7MZ8 - chains A and P of the 4 polymer chains in the assembly; structure by X-ray diffraction, 2.60 A resolution.

== Chain A ==
Molecule: DNA polymerase beta
Source organism: Homo sapiens
Notes: EC 2.7.7.7, 4.2.99.-
UniProt: P06746 (DPOLB_HUMAN); residues 7-335 here = UniProt positions 7-335
Amino-acid sequence (329 residues; numbered 7 to 335; the number before each row is that of its first residue):
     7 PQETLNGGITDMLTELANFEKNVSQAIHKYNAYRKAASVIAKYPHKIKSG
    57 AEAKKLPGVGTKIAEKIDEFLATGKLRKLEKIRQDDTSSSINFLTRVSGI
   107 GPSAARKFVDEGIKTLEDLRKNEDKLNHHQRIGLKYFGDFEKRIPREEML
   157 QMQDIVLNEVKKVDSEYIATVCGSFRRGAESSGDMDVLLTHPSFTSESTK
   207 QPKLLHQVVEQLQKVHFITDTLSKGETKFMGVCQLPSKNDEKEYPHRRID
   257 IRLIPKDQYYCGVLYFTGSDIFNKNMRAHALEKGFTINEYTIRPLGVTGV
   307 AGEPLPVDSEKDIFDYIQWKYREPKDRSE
Unresolved in the structure: 205-206
Bound ions: Na+ site 1: Lys60, Leu62, Val65 (shared with 1 residue of chain D); Na+ site 2: Thr101, Val103, Ile106 (shared with DG9(P) of chain P); Mg2+: Asp190, Asp192 (together with 0KX)
Residues lining bound ligands: 0KX (2'-deoxy-5'-O-[(R)-hydroxy{[(R)-hydroxy(phosphonooxy)phosphoryl]amino}phosphoryl]cytidine): Arg149, Gly179, Ser180, Arg183, Ser188, Gly189, Asp190, Asp192, Tyr271, Phe272, Thr273, Gly274, Ser275, Asp276, Asn279
Curated features (UniProtKB/Swiss-Prot):
  - region: Arg183 to Asp192 (DNA-binding)
  - active site: Lys72 (Nucleophile)
  - binding site (K(+)): Lys60, Leu62, Val65, Thr101, Val103, Ile106
  - binding site (Na(+)): Lys60, Leu62, Val65, Thr101, Val103, Ile106
  - binding site (dATP): Arg149, Ser180, Arg183, Gly189, Asp190
  - binding site (dCTP): Arg149, Ser180, Arg183, Gly189, Asp190
  - binding site (dGTP): Arg149, Ser180, Arg183, Gly189, Asp190, Asp192
  - binding site (dTTP): Arg149, Ser180, Arg183, Gly189, Asp190
  - binding site (Mg(2+)): Asp190, Asp192, Asp256
  - modified residue: Lys72 (N6-acetyllysine), Arg83 (Omega-N-methylarginine), Arg152 (Omega-N-methylarginine)
  - cross-link (Glycyl lysine isopeptide (Lys-Gly)): Lys41 (interchain with G-Cter in ubiquitin), Lys61 (interchain with G-Cter in ubiquitin), Lys81 (interchain with G-Cter in ubiquitin)
  - natural variant: Leu22 (L22P: Found in a gastric cancer sample; uncertain significance), Tyr39 (Y39C: Found in a gastric cancer sample; uncertain significance), Gly118 (G118V: Decreased DNA-directed DNA polymerase activity), Arg137 (R137Q: Decreased function in base-excision repair), Arg149 (R149I: Decreased DNA-directed DNA polymerase activity), Asp160 (D160N: Found in a gastric cancer sample; uncertain significance), Cys239 (C239R: Found in a gastric cancer sample; uncertain significance), Lys289 (K289M: Found in a colon cancer sample; uncertain significance), Asn294 (N294D: Found in a gastric cancer sample; uncertain significance), Glu295 (E295K: Found in a gastric cancer sample; uncertain significance)
  - mutagenesis: Phe25 (F25W: No effect on 5'-dRP lyase activity. Decreased ssDNA binding), His34 (H34G: Decreased 5'-dRP lyase activity. Decreased ssDNA binding), Lys35 (K35A: Decreased 5'-dRP lyase activity. Decreased ssDNA binding. Loss of 5'-dRP lyase activity; when associated with A-68 and A-72. Decreased ssDNA binding; when associated with A-68 and A-72 ...), Tyr39 (Y39F: No effect on 5'-dRP lyase activity; Y39Q: Abolishes DNA polymerase and 5'-dRP lyase activity), Lys41 (K41R: Abolishes ubiquitination; when associated with R-61 and R-81), Lys60 (K60A: Decreased 5'-dRP lyase activity. Decreased ssDNA binding), Lys61 (K61R: Abolishes ubiquitination; when associated with R-41 and R-81), Lys68 (K68A: No effect on 5'-dRP lyase activity. Decreased ssDNA binding. Loss of 5'-dRP lyase activity; when associated with A-35 and A-72. Decreased ssDNA binding; when associated with A-35 and A-72 ...), Glu71 (E71Q: No effect on 5'-dRP lyase activity. No effect on structure shown by circular dichroism. No effect on ssDNA binding), Lys72 (K72A: Severely reduced 5'-dRP lyase activity. Does not affect ssDNA binding. Loss of 5'-dRP lyase activity; when associated with A-35 and A-68. Decreased ssDNA binding ...), Glu75 (E75A: Slightly decreased 5'-dRP lyase activity. Decreased ssDNA binding. No effect on structure shown by circular dichroism), Lys81 (K81R: Abolishes ubiquitination; when associated with R-41 and R-61), 5 further mutagenesis entries in UniProt

== Chain P ==
Molecule: 10-nt DNA strand
Sequence (10 nucleotides; row label = number of the first residue in the row):
     1 GCTGATGCGT
Bound ions: Na+: DG9 (shared with Thr101(A), Val103(A), Ile106(A) of chain A)

== Chain A / chain P interface ==
Residue-residue contacts - 13 pairs, chain A then chain P:
  Val103(A) - DG9(P)  phosphate contact
  Ser104(A) - DG9(P)  phosphate contact
  Gly105(A) - DC8(P)  phosphate contact
  Gly105(A) - DG9(P)  hydrogen bond to the phosphate
  Ile106(A) - DG9(P)  hydrogen bond to the phosphate
  Gly107(A) - DC8(P)  hydrogen bond to the phosphate
  Gly107(A) - DG9(P)  phosphate contact
  Pro108(A) - DC8(P)  phosphate contact
  Ser109(A) - DG7(P)  phosphate contact
  Ser109(A) - DC8(P)  hydrogen bond to the phosphate
  Ala110(A) - DC8(P)  hydrogen bond to the phosphate
  His135(A) - DG9(P)  sugar contact
  Arg254(A) - DT10(P)  salt bridge to the phosphate
Interface residues without a listed pair, chain A (13 interface residues in all): Thr101, Met236, Asp256

== In short ==
13 residues of chain A and 4 residues of chain P are in contact, with 5 hydrogen bonds and 1 salt bridge.
Among the polar pairs are Gly105(A)-DG9(P), Ile106(A)-DG9(P) and Gly107(A)-DC8(P). Chain A binds compound 0KX.
Chain A is DNA polymerase beta (Homo sapiens) and chain P is a 10-nt DNA strand; the structure, Structure of
human DNA polymerase beta complexed with 3-deaza-3-methyladenine (3dMeA) at N-1 of the template base ..., was
determined by X-ray diffraction.
